PDB entry 3J9U | electron microscopy, 7.60 A resolution (low resolution: residue-level contacts below are approximate; hydrogen-bond / salt-bridge calls are withheld) | chains M and N of the 28 polymer chains in the assembly

[Chain M]
Protein: V-type proton ATPase subunit D
From: Saccharomyces cerevisiae
Reference sequence: P32610 (VATD_YEAST); numbering as in UniProt (aligned over 1-256)
Sequence (256 residues; numbered 1 to 256; the number before each row is that of its first residue):
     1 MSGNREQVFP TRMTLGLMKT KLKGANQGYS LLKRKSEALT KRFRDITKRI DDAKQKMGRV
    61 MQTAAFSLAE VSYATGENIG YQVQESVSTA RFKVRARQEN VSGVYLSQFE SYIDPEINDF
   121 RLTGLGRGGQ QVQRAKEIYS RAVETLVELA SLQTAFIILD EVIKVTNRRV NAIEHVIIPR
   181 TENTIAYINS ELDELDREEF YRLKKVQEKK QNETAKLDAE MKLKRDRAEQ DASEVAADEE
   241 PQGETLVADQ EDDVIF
Unresolved in the structure: 1-7, 218-256

[Chain N]
Protein: V-type proton ATPase subunit F
From: Saccharomyces cerevisiae
Reference sequence: P39111 (VATF_YEAST); residues 1-118 here = UniProt positions 1-118
Sequence (118 residues; each row starts with the number of its first residue):
     1 MAEKRTLIAV IADEDTTTGL LLAGIGQITP ETQEKNFFVY QEGKTTKEEI TDKFNHFTEE
    61 RDDIAILLIN QHIAENIRAR VDSFTNAFPA ILEIPSKDHP YDPEKDSVLK RVRKLFGE
Unresolved in the structure: 1, 117-118

[How chain M and chain N interact]
Pairs across the interface (88; chain M residue first):
  Thr40(M) - Phe116(N)
  Phe43(M) - Val112(N)
  Phe43(M) - Leu115(N)
  Phe43(M) - Phe116(N)
  Thr47(M) - Arg113(N)
  Asp51(M) - Tyr101(N)
  Asp51(M) - Leu109(N)
  Lys54(M) - Pro95(N)
  Lys54(M) - Asp106(N)
  Lys54(M) - Leu109(N)
  Gln55(M) - Tyr101(N)
  Met57(M) - Leu92(N)
  Met57(M) - Ile94(N)
  Gly58(M) - Pro95(N)
  Met61(M) - Thr16(N)
  Met61(M) - Asn70(N)
  Met61(M) - Pro95(N)
  Met61(M) - Ser96(N)
  Met61(M) - Lys97(N)
  Gln62(M) - Ser96(N)
  Gln62(M) - Asp98(N)
  Gln62(M) - His99(N)
  Phe66(M) - Lys97(N)
  Phe66(M) - Asp98(N)
  Leu68(M) - Asp15(N)
  Leu68(M) - Leu22(N)
  Ala69(M) - Asp15(N)
  Ala69(M) - Lys97(N)
  Asn78(M) - Glu14(N)
  Gly80(M) - Thr18(N)
  Tyr81(M) - Glu14(N)
  Val83(M) - Leu22(N)
  Gln84(M) - Lys35(N)
  Gln84(M) - Phe37(N)
  Gln84(M) - Val39(N)
  Val87(M) - Gly26(N)
  Val87(M) - Ile28(N)
  Ser88(M) - Gln27(N)
  Ser88(M) - Ile28(N)
  Thr89(M) - Gly26(N)
  Thr89(M) - Gln27(N)
  Ala90(M) - Ile25(N)
  Ala90(M) - Gly26(N)
  Ala90(M) - Gln27(N)
  Arg91(M) - Leu22(N)
  Arg91(M) - Ala23(N)
  Arg91(M) - Gly24(N)
  Phe92(M) - Ala23(N)
  Phe92(M) - Gly24(N)
  Phe92(M) - Ile25(N)
  Lys93(M) - Thr6(N)
  Val94(M) - Thr6(N)
  Val94(M) - Ala65(N)
  Arg95(M) - Glu3(N)
  Ala96(M) - Ala2(N)
  Ala96(M) - Glu3(N)
  Phe109(M) - Ala65(N)
  Phe120(M) - Leu21(N)
  Lys136(M) - Leu22(N)
  Tyr139(M) - Thr16(N)
  Tyr139(M) - Gly19(N)
  Tyr139(M) - Leu20(N)
  Tyr139(M) - Ala23(N)
  Ser140(M) - Ala23(N)
  Val143(M) - Leu20(N)
  Val143(M) - Ala23(N)
  Val143(M) - Ile25(N)
  Val147(M) - Ile8(N)
  Ala150(M) - Ile66(N)
  Ala150(M) - Leu92(N)
  Gln153(M) - Leu92(N)
  Gln153(M) - Val108(N)
  Thr154(M) - Ala90(N)
  Phe156(M) - Val112(N)
  Ile157(M) - Ile91(N)
  Ile157(M) - Val108(N)
  Ile157(M) - Arg111(N)
  Ile158(M) - Ala87(N)
  Asp160(M) - Arg111(N)
  Asp160(M) - Val112(N)
  Asp160(M) - Lys114(N)
  Glu161(M) - Thr85(N)
  Glu161(M) - Asn86(N)
  Glu161(M) - Ala87(N)
  Ile163(M) - Leu115(N)
  Ile163(M) - Phe116(N)
  Lys164(M) - Lys114(N)
  Asn167(M) - Leu115(N)
Also at the interface, not in a pair above, chain M (50 interface residues in all): Ala65, Ser107, Ala135, Leu146
Also at the interface, not in a pair above, chain N (51 interface residues in all): Arg5, Gln41, Phe88, Glu93, Pro100

[Summary]
The interface between chain M and chain N involves 50 residues on one side and 51 on the other.
Chain M is V-type proton ATPase subunit D and chain N is V-type proton ATPase subunit F, both from
Saccharomyces cerevisiae; the structure, Yeast V-ATPase state 2, was determined by electron microscopy,
deposited together with 3J9T and 3J9V.
